Entry 7Z63 (X-ray diffraction, 1.75 A resolution); this record covers chains BBB and DDD of the 4 polymer chains in the assembly.

[Chain BBB (and DDD)]
Protein: PA-I galactophilic lectin
Source organism: Pseudomonas aeruginosa PAO1
Notes: chain DDD of this document is another copy of the same molecule, construct and numbering; everything in this record applies to it too
UniProt: Q05097 (PA1L_PSEAE); residues 1-121 here correspond to UniProt positions 2-122 (UniProt number = residue number + 1)
Chain sequence (121 residues; numbered 1 to 121; the number before each row is that of its first residue):
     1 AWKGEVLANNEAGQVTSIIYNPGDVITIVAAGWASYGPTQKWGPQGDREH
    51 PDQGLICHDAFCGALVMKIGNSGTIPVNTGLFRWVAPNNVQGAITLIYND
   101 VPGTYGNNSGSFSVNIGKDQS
Bound ions: Ca2+: Y36, D100, T104, N107, N108 (together with biaryl-thiogalactoside)
Residues lining bound ligands: biaryl-thiogalactoside (IE3; [3-[(2S,3R,4S,5R,6R)-6-(hydroxymethyl)-3,4,5-tris(oxidanyl)oxan-2-yl]sulfanyl-4-methoxy-phenyl]-(3,4,5-trimethoxyphenyl)methanone): Y36, G37, P38, H50, P51, Q53, C62, D100, V101, T104, N107

[Chain BBB / chain DDD interface]
Contacting residue pairs - 7 pairs, chain BBB then chain DDD:
  R83(BBB) - Q120(DDD)
  R83(BBB) - S121(DDD)  hydrogen bond (side chain-backbone)
  D119(BBB) - Q120(DDD)
  Q120(BBB) - R83(DDD)
  Q120(BBB) - D119(DDD)
  Q120(BBB) - Q120(DDD)  hydrogen bond (backbone-side chain)
  S121(BBB) - R83(DDD)  hydrogen bond (backbone-side chain)

[Overview]
The chain BBB/chain DDD interface involves 4 residues from each chain, with 3 hydrogen bonds. Among the polar
pairs are R83(BBB)-S121(DDD) and Q120(BBB)-Q120(DDD). Chain BBB binds biaryl-thiogalactoside. The Ca2+ site is
built by Y36(BBB), D100(BBB), T104(BBB), N107(BBB) and N108(BBB).
Both chains are PA-I galactophilic lectin (Pseudomonas aeruginosa PAO1). Entry 7Z63 (Structure of the LecA
lectin from Pseudomonas aeruginosa in complex with a biaryl-thiogalactoside) was determined by X-ray
diffraction, deposited together with 7Z62.
